Entry 1OBN (X-ray diffraction, 1.30 A resolution); this record covers chain A.

Chain A:
Molecule: Isopenicillin N synthetase
Organism: Emericella nidulans (strain FGSC A4 / ATCC 38163 / CBS 112.46 / NRRL 194 / M139)
UniProt: P05326 (IPNS_EMENI); residues 1-331 here = UniProt positions 1-331
Amino-acid sequence (331 residues; row label = number of the first residue in the row):
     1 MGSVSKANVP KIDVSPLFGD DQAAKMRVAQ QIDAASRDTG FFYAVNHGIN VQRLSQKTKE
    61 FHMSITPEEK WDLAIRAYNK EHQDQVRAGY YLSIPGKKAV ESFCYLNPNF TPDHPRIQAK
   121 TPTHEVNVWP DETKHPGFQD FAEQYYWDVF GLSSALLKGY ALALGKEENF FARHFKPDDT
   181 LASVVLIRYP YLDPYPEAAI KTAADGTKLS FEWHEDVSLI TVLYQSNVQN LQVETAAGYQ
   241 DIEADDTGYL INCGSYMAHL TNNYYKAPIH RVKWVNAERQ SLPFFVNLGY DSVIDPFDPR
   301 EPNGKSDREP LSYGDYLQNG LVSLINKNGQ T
Disordered / not traced: 1-2
Swiss-Prot annotation at these positions:
  - binding site (isopenicillin N): R87, Y91, S183, Y189, S281
  - binding site (N-[(5S)-5-amino-5-carboxypentanoyl]-L-cysteinyl-D-valine): R87, Y91, S183, Y189, H214, D216, S281
  - binding site (Fe(2+)): H214, D216, H270
  - binding site (2-oxoglutarate): R279
  - site: F211 (Transition state stabilizer)
  - mutagenesis: K98 (K98E: Strongly reduced the catalytic activity), L223 (L223I/V: Strongly reduced the catalytic activity), L231 (L231I/V: Strongly reduced the catalytic activity; L231T: Abolishes the catalytic activity), V272 (V272T: Strongly reduced the catalytic activity), P283 (P283A/I/V: Strongly reduced the catalytic activity; P283L: Abolishes the catalytic activity)
Ion coordination: Fe2+: H214, D216, H270 (together with ASV, hydroxyamine)
Ligand contacts:
  - ASV (delta-(L-alpha-aminoadipoyl)-L-cysteinyl-D-vinylglycine): R87, Y91, C104, S183, V185, I187, Y189, F211, H214, D216, L223, Q225, V272, S281, P283, F285, L321, L324, T331
  - hydroxyamine (HOA): F211, H214, D216, L231, H270, V272

In short:
Ligands of chain A: compound ASV and hydroxyamine. H214, D216 and H270 coordinate Fe2+. UniProt lists 5
isopenicillin N-binding residues, 7 N-[(5S)-5-amino-5-carboxypentanoyl]-L-cysteinyl-D-valine-binding residues,
3 Fe2+-binding residues and residue binding 2-oxoglutarate R279.
Chain A is Isopenicillin N synthetase (Emericella nidulans (strain FGSC A4 / ATCC 38163 / CBS 112.46 / NRRL
194 / M139)); the structure, ISOPENICILLIN N SYNTHASE aminoadipoyl-cysteinyl-aminobutyrate-FE-NO COMPLEX, was
determined by X-ray diffraction together with 1OC1 from the same study.
